5I3P - chain A; structure by X-ray diffraction, 2.45 A resolution.

== Chain A ==
Protein: Genome polyprotein
From: Dengue virus 3
Notes: fragment: rna-dependent rna polymerase
Reference sequence: Q6DLV0 (Q6DLV0_9FLAV); residues 272-900 here correspond to UniProt positions 2762-3390 (UniProt number = residue number + 2490)
Sequence (635 residues; each row starts with the number of its first residue):
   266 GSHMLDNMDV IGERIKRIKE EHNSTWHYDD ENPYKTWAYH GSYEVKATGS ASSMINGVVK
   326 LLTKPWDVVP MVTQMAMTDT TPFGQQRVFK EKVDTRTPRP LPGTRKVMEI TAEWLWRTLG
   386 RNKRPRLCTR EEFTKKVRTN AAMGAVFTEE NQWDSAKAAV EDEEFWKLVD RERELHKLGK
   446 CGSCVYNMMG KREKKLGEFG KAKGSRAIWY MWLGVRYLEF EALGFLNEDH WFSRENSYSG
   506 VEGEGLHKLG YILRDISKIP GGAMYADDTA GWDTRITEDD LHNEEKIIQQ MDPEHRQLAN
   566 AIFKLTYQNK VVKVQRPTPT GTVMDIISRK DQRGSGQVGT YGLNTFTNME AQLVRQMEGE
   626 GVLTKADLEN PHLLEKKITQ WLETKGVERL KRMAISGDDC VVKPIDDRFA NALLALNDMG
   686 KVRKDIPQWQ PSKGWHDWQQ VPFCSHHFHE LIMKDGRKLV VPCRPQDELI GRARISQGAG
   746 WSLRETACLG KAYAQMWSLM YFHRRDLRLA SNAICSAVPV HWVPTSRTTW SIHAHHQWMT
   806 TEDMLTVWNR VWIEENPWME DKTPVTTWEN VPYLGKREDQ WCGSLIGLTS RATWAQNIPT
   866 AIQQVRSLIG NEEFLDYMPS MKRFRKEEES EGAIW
Unresolved in the structure: 266-271, 408-418, 454-469, 884-900
Sequence notes: expression tag (266-271); variant E374 (Gly2864 in Q6DLV0)
Metal / ion sites: Zn2+ site 1: E437, H441, C446, C449; Zn2+ site 2: H712, H714, C728, C847
Residues lining bound ligands: 68T (5-[5-(3-hydroxyprop-1-yn-1-yl)thiophen-2-yl]-2,4-dimethoxy-N-[(3-methoxyphenyl)sulfonyl]benzamide): G510, L511, H512, L514, C709, S710, H711, R729, R737, M761, M765, Y766, T793, T794, W795, S796, H798, A799, H800, Q802, W803
Reported in the primary citation:
  - binding site for 68T: S710, R729, R737, M761, M765, T794, W795, S796, H800, Q802, W803
  - mutagenesis - S796A (more than 10 fold), W803A: decreased binding to 68T
  - mutagenesis - S710A, R729A, H800A, Q802A: decreased catalytic activity
  - mutagenesis - R737A: abolished catalytic activity
  - mutagenesis - S710A, R729A, R737A, Y766A, W803A: abolished growth
  - mutagenesis - T794A, S796A, H800A, Q802A: decreased growth

== Overview ==
Bound to chain A: compound 68T. E437, H441, C446 and C449 coordinate Zn2+ site 1. H712, H714, C728 and C847
coordinate Zn2+ site 2. The paper reports a binding site for 68T at S710, R729 and R737 among others; S710A,
R729A and R737A, among others, abolish growth; 9 substitutions were tested in all.
Chain A is Genome polyprotein (Dengue virus 3); the structure, Dengue serotype 3 RNA-dependent RNA polymerase
bound to compound 27, was determined by X-ray diffraction (same publication as 5JJS).
